Entry 8TK0 (electron microscopy, 3.23 A resolution); this record covers chains A and D of the 4 polymer chains in the assembly.

[Chain A (and D)]
Name: Endonuclease GajA
From: Bacillus cereus
Notes: EC 3.1.-.-; chain D of this document is another copy of the same molecule, construct and numbering; everything in this record applies to it too
Reference sequence: J8H9C1 (GAJA_BACC6); residue numbers follow UniProt; this construct covers 1-578
Chain sequence (578 residues; each row starts with the number of its first residue):
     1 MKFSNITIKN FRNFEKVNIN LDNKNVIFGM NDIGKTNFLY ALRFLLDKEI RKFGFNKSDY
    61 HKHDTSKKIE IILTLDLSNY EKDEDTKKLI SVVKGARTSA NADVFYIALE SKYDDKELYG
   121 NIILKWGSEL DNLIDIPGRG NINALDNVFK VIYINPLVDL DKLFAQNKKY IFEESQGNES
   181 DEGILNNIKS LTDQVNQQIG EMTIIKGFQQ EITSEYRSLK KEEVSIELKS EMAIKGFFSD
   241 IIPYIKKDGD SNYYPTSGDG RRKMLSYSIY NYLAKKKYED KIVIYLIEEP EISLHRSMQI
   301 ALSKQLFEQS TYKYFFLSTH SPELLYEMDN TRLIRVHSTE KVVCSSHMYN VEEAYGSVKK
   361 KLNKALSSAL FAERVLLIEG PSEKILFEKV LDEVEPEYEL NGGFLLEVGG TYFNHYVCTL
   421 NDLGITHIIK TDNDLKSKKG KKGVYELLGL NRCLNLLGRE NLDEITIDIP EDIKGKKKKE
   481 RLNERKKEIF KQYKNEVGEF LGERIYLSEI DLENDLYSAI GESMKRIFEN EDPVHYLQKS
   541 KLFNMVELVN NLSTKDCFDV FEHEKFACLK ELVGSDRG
Unresolved in the structure: 159-279, 576-578
Swiss-Prot annotation at these positions:
  - binding site (ATP): D32 to T36
  - binding site (a divalent metal cation): E379, E383, D463, E464, E513
  - site (Interaction with GajB): K94, R97
  - mutagenesis: K35 (K35A: Retains endonuclease activity), H320 (H320A: Retains endonuclease activity, ATP only partially inhibits endonuclease activity), E379 (E379A: Loss of endonuclease activity), D511 (D511A: Loss of endonuclease activity), K541 (K541A: Loss of endonuclease activity)
From the paper describing this entry:
  - catalytic residues: E379, E383, E513 (proposed by the authors, not directly observed)
  - mutagenesis - E379A: abolished catalytic activity (citing earlier work)
  - mutagenesis - E379A: decreased growth

[How chain A and chain D interact]
Contacting residue pairs (20; chain A residue first):
  K48(A) - E117(D)  salt bridge
  R51(A) - N141(D)  hydrogen bond (backbone-side chain)
  K52(A) - F53(D)
  K52(A) - N141(D)
  F53(A) - K52(D)
  F53(A) - F53(D)  hydrophobic
  E117(A) - K48(D)  salt bridge
  Y119(A) - N141(D)
  N121(A) - R139(D)  hydrogen bond (side chain-backbone)
  N121(A) - G140(D)
  N121(A) - N141(D)  hydrogen bond (side chain-backbone)
  I122(A) - G140(D)
  I123(A) - R139(D)
  D135(A) - R139(D)  salt bridge
  R139(A) - N121(D)  hydrogen bond (backbone-side chain)
  R139(A) - I123(D)
  G140(A) - I122(D)
  N141(A) - R51(D)
  N141(A) - K52(D)
  N141(A) - N121(D)  hydrogen bond (backbone-side chain)
Other interface residues (no listed pair), chain A (15 interface residues in all): I142, K281
Other interface residues (no listed pair), chain D (14 interface residues in all): Y119, D135, I142

[Summary]
The interface between chain A and chain D involves 15 residues on one side and 14 on the other, with 5
hydrogen bonds and 3 salt bridges. Among the polar pairs are K48(A)-E117(D), D135(A)-R139(D) and
R51(A)-N141(D). The paper reports catalytic residues E379(A), E383(A) and E513(A); E379A of chain A abolishes
catalytic activity.
Chain A and chain D are both Endonuclease GajA (Bacillus cereus); the structure, Structure of Gabija AB
complex, was determined by electron microscopy (same publication as 8TJY and 8TK1).
